Entry 1KD1 (X-ray diffraction, 3.00 A resolution); this record covers chains B and O of the 30 polymer chains in the assembly.

Chain B:
Molecule: 5S RRNA
Organism: Haloarcula marismortui
Sequence (122 nucleotides; numbered 3001 to 3122; the number before each row is that of its first residue):
  3001 UUAGGCGGCC ACAGCGGUGG GGUUGCCUCC CGUACCCAUC CCGAACACGG AAGAUAAGCC
  3061 CACCAGCGUU CCGGGGAGUA CUGGAGUGCG CGAGCCUCUG GGAAACCCGG UUCGCCGCCA
  3121 CC
Ion coordination: Na+ near C3040 (its only coordinating residue here); Mg2+ site 1: A3056, A3057; Mg2+ site 2: G3092 (shared with 1 residue of chain A)

Chain O:
Molecule: Ribosomal protein L18
Organism: Haloarcula marismortui
UniProt: P14123 (RL18_HALMA); residue numbers follow UniProt; this construct covers 1-186
Chain sequence (186 residues; numbered 1 to 186; the number before each row is that of its first residue):
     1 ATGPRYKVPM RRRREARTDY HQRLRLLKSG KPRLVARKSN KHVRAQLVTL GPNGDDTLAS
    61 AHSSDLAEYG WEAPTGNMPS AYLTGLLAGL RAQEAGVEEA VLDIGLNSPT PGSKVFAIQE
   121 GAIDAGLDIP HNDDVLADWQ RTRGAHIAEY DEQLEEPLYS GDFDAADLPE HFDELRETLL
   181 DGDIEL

How chain B and chain O interact:
Contacting residue pairs (108):
  G3004(B) - Arg44(O)  hydrogen bond to the sugar
  G3005(B) - Arg17(O)  salt bridge to the phosphate
  G3005(B) - Arg37(O)  hydrogen bond to the phosphate
  G3005(B) - Arg44(O)  sugar contact
  G3005(B) - Gln46(O)  hydrogen bond to the sugar
  G3005(B) - Thr57(O)  hydrogen bond to the base
  C3006(B) - Arg12(O)  salt bridge to the phosphate
  C3006(B) - Arg17(O)  salt bridge to the phosphate
  C3006(B) - Arg33(O)  hydrogen bond to the sugar
  C3006(B) - Val35(O)  sugar contact
  C3006(B) - Arg37(O)  salt bridge to the phosphate
  C3006(B) - Gln46(O)  sugar contact
  C3006(B) - Val48(O)  sugar contact
  C3006(B) - Asp55(O)  hydrogen bond to the sugar
  G3007(B) - Arg11(O)  hydrogen bond to the base
  G3007(B) - Arg12(O)  salt bridge to the phosphate
  G3007(B) - Thr18(O)  hydrogen bond to the phosphate
  G3007(B) - Arg23(O)  salt bridge to the phosphate
  G3007(B) - Arg33(O)  salt bridge to the phosphate
  G3007(B) - Asn53(O)  hydrogen bond to the base
  G3007(B) - Gly54(O)  sugar contact
  G3007(B) - Asp55(O)  hydrogen bond to the sugar
  G3008(B) - Arg11(O)  hydrogen bond to the base
  G3008(B) - Tyr20(O)  hydrogen bond to the phosphate
  G3008(B) - Arg23(O)  salt bridge to the phosphate
  G3008(B) - Pro52(O)  sugar contact
  G3008(B) - Asn53(O)  sugar contact
  G3008(B) - Gly54(O)  sugar contact
  C3009(B) - Arg11(O)  base contact
  C3010(B) - Met10(O)  base contact
  C3010(B) - Arg11(O)  hydrogen bond to the base
  C3010(B) - Tyr20(O)  hydrogen bond to the base
  A3011(B) - Ala1(O)  base contact
  A3011(B) - Gly3(O)  hydrogen bond to the base
  A3011(B) - Pro4(O)  base contact
  A3011(B) - Tyr6(O)  hydrogen bond to the base
  A3011(B) - Val8(O)  base contact
  A3013(B) - Arg14(O)  hydrogen bond to the base
  G3014(B) - Ala1(O)  hydrogen bond to the base
  G3014(B) - Val8(O)  sugar contact
  G3014(B) - Arg14(O)  salt bridge to the phosphate
  C3015(B) - Ala1(O)  sugar contact
  C3026(B) - His42(O)  salt bridge to the phosphate
  C3027(B) - Ser39(O)  hydrogen bond to the phosphate
  C3027(B) - Lys41(O)  phosphate contact
  C3027(B) - His42(O)  phosphate contact
  U3028(B) - Ser39(O)  hydrogen bond to the phosphate
  U3028(B) - Asn40(O)  hydrogen bond to the phosphate
  C3029(B) - Asn40(O)  hydrogen bond to the phosphate
  C3030(B) - Asn40(O)  base contact
  A3034(B) - His146(O)  base contact
  A3034(B) - Tyr150(O)  stacking on the base
  A3034(B) - Gln153(O)  hydrogen bond to the sugar
  C3035(B) - Arg141(O)  hydrogen bond to the base
  C3035(B) - His146(O)  base contact
  C3036(B) - Pro111(O)  hydrogen bond to the sugar
  C3036(B) - Gly112(O)  sugar contact
  C3036(B) - Arg141(O)  hydrogen bond to the sugar
  C3037(B) - Thr110(O)  sugar contact
  C3046(B) - Ser108(O)  hydrogen bond to the phosphate
  C3046(B) - Thr110(O)  sugar contact
  A3047(B) - Asn107(O)  phosphate contact
  A3047(B) - Ser108(O)  hydrogen bond to the phosphate
  A3047(B) - Thr110(O)  sugar contact
  A3047(B) - Ser113(O)  hydrogen bond to the phosphate
  C3048(B) - Lys38(O)  salt bridge to the phosphate
  C3048(B) - Met78(O)  phosphate contact
  C3048(B) - Ser113(O)  phosphate contact
  C3048(B) - Lys114(O)  hydrogen bond to the phosphate
  C3048(B) - Arg141(O)  hydrogen bond to the sugar
  C3048(B) - His146(O)  phosphate contact
  G3049(B) - Gly76(O)  phosphate contact
  G3049(B) - Asn77(O)  phosphate contact
  G3049(B) - Met78(O)  hydrogen bond to the phosphate
  G3049(B) - Lys114(O)  salt bridge to the phosphate
  G3049(B) - His146(O)  salt bridge to the phosphate
  G3049(B) - Ile147(O)  phosphate contact
  G3049(B) - Leu158(O)  sugar contact
  G3050(B) - Asn40(O)  base contact
  G3050(B) - Pro74(O)  phosphate contact
  G3050(B) - Gly76(O)  phosphate contact
  G3050(B) - Asn77(O)  hydrogen bond to the phosphate
  G3050(B) - Ile147(O)  phosphate contact
  G3050(B) - Leu158(O)  phosphate contact
  G3050(B) - Tyr159(O)  hydrogen bond to the phosphate
  A3051(B) - Asn40(O)  base contact
  A3051(B) - Lys41(O)  base contact
  A3051(B) - Tyr159(O)  phosphate contact
  A3051(B) - Ser160(O)  hydrogen bond to the phosphate
  A3051(B) - Asp162(O)  phosphate contact
  A3052(B) - Ser160(O)  hydrogen bond to the phosphate
  G3068(B) - Ala1(O)  sugar contact
  G3068(B) - Thr2(O)  sugar contact
  G3068(B) - Gly3(O)  hydrogen bond to the sugar
  G3068(B) - Pro4(O)  phosphate contact
  U3069(B) - Pro4(O)  phosphate contact
  G3114(B) - Arg11(O)  hydrogen bond to the base
  C3115(B) - Arg11(O)  base contact
  G3117(B) - Asn53(O)  sugar contact
  G3117(B) - Gly54(O)  base contact
  G3117(B) - Asp55(O)  hydrogen bond to the base
  C3118(B) - Asp55(O)  sugar contact
  C3118(B) - Asp56(O)  sugar contact
  C3118(B) - Thr57(O)  hydrogen bond to the sugar
  C3119(B) - Gln46(O)  base contact
  C3119(B) - Thr57(O)  sugar contact
  C3119(B) - Ser60(O)  hydrogen bond to the sugar
  A3120(B) - Ser60(O)  sugar contact
Other interface residues (no listed pair), chain B (36 interface residues in all): C3116

Overview:
36 residues of chain B and 52 residues of chain O are in contact; the contacts include 41 hydrogen bonds, 13
salt bridges and 1 aromatic stacking contact. Polar pairs include G3005(B)-Thr57(O), G3007(B)-Arg11(O) and
G3007(B)-Asn53(O). A3056(B) and A3057(B) coordinate Mg2+ site 1.
Chain B is 5S RRNA and chain O is Ribosomal protein L18, both from Haloarcula marismortui; the structure,
Co-crystal Structure of Spiramycin bound to the 50S Ribosomal Subunit of Haloarcula marismortui, was
determined by X-ray diffraction together with 1K8A, 1K9M and 1M1K from the same study.
